4NKX - chain A; structure by X-ray diffraction, 2.79 A resolution.

Chain A:
Name: Steroid 17-alpha-hydroxylase/17,20 lyase
From: Homo sapiens
Notes: EC 1.14.99.9, 4.1.2.30
Reference sequence: P05093 (CP17A_HUMAN); numbering as in UniProt (aligned over 24-508)
Amino-acid sequence (494 residues; numbered 19 to 512; the number before each row is that of its first residue):
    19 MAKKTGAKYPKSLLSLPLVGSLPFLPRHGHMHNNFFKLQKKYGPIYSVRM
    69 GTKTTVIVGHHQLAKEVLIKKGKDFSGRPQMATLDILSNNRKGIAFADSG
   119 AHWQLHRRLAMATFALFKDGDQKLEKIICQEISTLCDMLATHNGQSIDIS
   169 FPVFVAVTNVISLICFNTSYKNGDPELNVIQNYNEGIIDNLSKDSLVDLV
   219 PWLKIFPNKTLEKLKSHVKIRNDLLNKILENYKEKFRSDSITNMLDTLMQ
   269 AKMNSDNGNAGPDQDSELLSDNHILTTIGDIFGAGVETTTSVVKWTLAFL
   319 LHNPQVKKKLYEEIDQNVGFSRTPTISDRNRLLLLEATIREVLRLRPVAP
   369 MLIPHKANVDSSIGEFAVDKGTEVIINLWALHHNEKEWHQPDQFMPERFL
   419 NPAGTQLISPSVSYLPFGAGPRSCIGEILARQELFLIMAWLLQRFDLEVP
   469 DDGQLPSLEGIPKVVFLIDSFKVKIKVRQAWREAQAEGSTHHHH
Not modelled in the structure: 19-30, 274-281, 505-512
Sequence notes: expression tag (19-23, 509-512); engineered mutation Leu105 (Ala in P05093)
Curated features (UniProtKB/Swiss-Prot):
  - binding site (substrate): Asn202
  - binding site (heme): Cys442
  - natural variant: Pro35 (P35L: In AH5), Phe53 (deletion: In AH5), Tyr64 (Y64S: In AH5), Phe93 (F93C: In AH5), Arg96 (R96Q: In AH5; R96W: In AH5), Ser106 (S106P: In AH5), Ile112 (I112II: In AH5), Phe114 (F114V: In AH5), Asp116 (D116V: In AH5), Trp121 (W121R: In AH5 loss of activity), Ala174 (A174E: In AH5), Asn177 (N177D: In AH5), 13 further natural variant entries in UniProt
Ion coordination: heme Fe near Cys442 (its only coordinating residue here)
Residues lining bound ligands:
  - heme (HEM): Leu86, Arg96, Ile112, Ala113, Trp121, Arg125, Phe132, Ile299, Ala302, Gly303, Thr306, Val310, Leu361, Val366, Ala367, Leu370, Ile371, His373, Pro434, Phe435, Gly436, Pro439, Arg440, Ser441, Cys442, Ile443, Gly444, Leu447, Ala448, Leu452
  - progesterone (STR): Leu105, Ala113, Phe114, Asn202, Ile205, Ile206, Leu209, Gly297, Asp298, Gly301, Ala302, Glu305, Thr306, Val366, Ile371, Val482, Val483
Reported in the primary citation:
  - binding site for progesterone: Asn202
  - mutagenesis - A105L (2-fold): increased binding to progesterone
  - mutagenesis - A105L: increased catalytic activity on progesterone
  - mutagenesis - A105L: decreased catalytic activity on 16alpha-hydroxyprogesterone
  - mutagenesis - A105L: increased stability (proposed by the authors, not directly observed)
  - specificity-determining residues: Asn202 (by similarity / conservation)

In short:
Bound to chain A: heme and progesterone. From UniProt: substrate-binding residue Asn202 and heme-binding
residue Cys442. From the paper: a binding site for progesterone at Asn202; A105L increases binding to
progesterone.
Chain A is Steroid 17-alpha-hydroxylase/17,20 lyase (Homo sapiens); the structure, Human steroidogenic
cytochrome P450 17A1 mutant A105L with substrate progesterone, was determined by X-ray diffraction (same
publication as 4NKV, 4NKW, 4NKY and 4NKZ).
